PDB entry 7WQ3 | electron microscopy, 2.70 A resolution | chains A and B of the 6 polymer chains in the assembly

== Chain A ==
Name: Guanine nucleotide-binding protein G(i) subunit alpha-1
Source organism: Homo sapiens
UniProt: P63096 (GNAI1_HUMAN); residues 1-354 here = UniProt positions 1-354
Chain sequence (354 residues; row label = number of the first residue in the row):
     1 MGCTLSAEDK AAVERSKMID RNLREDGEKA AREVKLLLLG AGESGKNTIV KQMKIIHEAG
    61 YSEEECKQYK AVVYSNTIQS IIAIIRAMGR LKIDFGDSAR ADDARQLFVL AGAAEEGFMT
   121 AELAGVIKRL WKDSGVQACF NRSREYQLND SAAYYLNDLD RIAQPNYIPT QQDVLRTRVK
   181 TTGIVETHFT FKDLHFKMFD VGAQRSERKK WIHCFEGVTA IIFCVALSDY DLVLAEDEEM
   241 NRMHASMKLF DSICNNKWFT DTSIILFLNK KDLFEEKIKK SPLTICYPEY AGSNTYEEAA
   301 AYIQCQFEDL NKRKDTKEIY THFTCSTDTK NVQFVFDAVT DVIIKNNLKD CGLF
Disordered / not traced: 1-2, 55-181
Differences from the reference sequence: engineered mutation Asn47 (Ser in P63096), Ala203 (Gly in P63096), Ala245 (Glu in P63096), Ser326 (Ala in P63096)
Curated features (UniProtKB/Swiss-Prot):
  - region: Lys35 to Lys46, Thr48 (G1 motif), Asp173 to Thr181 (G2 motif), Phe196 to Gly202, Gln204, Arg205 (G3 motif), Ile265 to Asp272 (G4 motif), Thr324, Cys325, Thr327 to Thr329 (G5 motif)
  - binding site (GTP): Glu43 to Lys46, Thr48, Ser151, Leu175 to Thr181, Asp200 to Gly202, Gln204, Asn269 to Asp272
  - binding site (Mg(2+)): Thr181
  - modified residue: Arg178 (ADP-ribosylarginine), Gln204 (Deamidated glutamine), Cys351 (ADP-ribosylcysteine)
  - lipidation: Gly2 (N-myristoyl glycine), Cys3 (S-palmitoyl cysteine)
  - natural variant: Gly40 (G40C: In NEDHISB; G40R: In NEDHISB), Gly45 (G45D: In NEDHISB), Thr48 (T48I: In NEDHISB; T48K: In NEDHISB), Gln52 (Q52P: In NEDHISB), Ser75 (deletion: In NEDHISB; uncertain significance), Gln172 (deletion: In NEDHISB), Asp173 (D173V: In NEDHISB), Glu186 to Phe189 (deletion: In NEDHISB; uncertain significance), Cys224 (C224Y: In NEDHISB), Lys270 (K270N: In NEDHISB; K270R: In NEDHISB), Asp272 (D272G: In NEDHISB), Val332 (V332E: In NEDHISB; uncertain significance)
  - mutagenesis: Gly42 (G42R: Abolishes switch to an activated conformation and dissociation from beta and gamma subunits upon GTP binding. Abolishes interaction with RGS family members), Glu116 (E116L: Enhances interaction (inactive GDP-bound) with RGS14), Gln147 (Q147L: Enhances interaction (inactive GDP-bound) with RGS14)

== Chain B ==
Name: Guanine nucleotide-binding protein G(I)/G(S)/G(T) subunit beta-1
UniProt: P54311 (GBB1_RAT); residues 2-340 here = UniProt positions 2-340
Chain sequence (351 residues; numbered -10 to 340; the number before each row is that of its first residue; numbers below 1 keep their minus sign (Met-10 is residue -10)):
   -10 MHHHHHHGSL LQSELDQLRQ EAEQLKNQIR DARKACADAT LSQITNNIDP VGRIQMRTRR
    50 TLRGHLAKIY AMHWGTDSRL LVSASQDGKL IIWDSYTTNK VHAIPLRSSW VMTCAYAPSG
   110 NYVACGGLDN ICSIYNLKTR EGNVRVSREL AGHTGYLSCC RFLDDNQIVT SSGDTTCALW
   170 DIETGQQTTT FTGHTGDVMS LSLAPDTRLF VSGACDASAK LWDVREGMCR QTFTGHESDI
   230 NAICFFPNGN AFATGSDDAT CRLFDLRADQ ELMTYSHDNI ICGITSVSFS KSGRLLLAGY
   290 DDFNCNVWDA LKADRAGVLA GHDNRVSCLG VTDDGMAVAT GSWDSFLKIW N
Disordered / not traced: -10 to 1
Differences from the reference sequence: initiating methionine (-10); expression tag (-9 to 1)
Curated features (UniProtKB/Swiss-Prot):
  - modified residue: Ser2 (N-acetylserine), His266 (Phosphohistidine)

== Chain A / chain B interface ==
Pairs across the interface (47; chain A residue first):
  Arg15(A) with Val90(B), hydrogen bond (side chain-backbone)
  Ser16(A) with Asn88(B); Lys89(B), hydrogen bond (side chain-backbone)
  Ile19(A) with Lys89(B); Ala92(B), hydrophobic
  Asp20(A) with Lys89(B), salt bridge
  Leu23(A) with Lys78(B); Ile80(B), hydrophobic; Lys89(B)
  Asp26(A) with Lys78(B), salt bridge
  Gly27(A) with Leu55(B)
  Thr182(A) with Asp118(B); Asn119(B), hydrogen bond (backbone-side chain)
  Gly183(A) with Leu117(B); Asn119(B)
  Ile184(A) with Trp99(B), hydrophobic; Leu117(B), hydrogen bond (backbone-backbone)
  Glu186(A) with Arg96(B); Trp99(B)
  Phe199(A) with Trp99(B), hydrophobic
  Gln204(A) with Asn119(B), hydrogen bond; Thr143(B); Gly144(B); Tyr145(B), hydrogen bond (side chain-backbone)
  Ser206(A) with Tyr145(B); Asp186(B)
  Glu207(A) with Asp186(B), hydrogen bond (backbone-side chain); Cys204(B); Asp228(B)
  Lys210(A) with Tyr145(B); Met188(B); Cys204(B); Asp228(B), salt bridge; Asn230(B), hydrogen bond; Asp246(B), salt bridge
  Trp211(A) with Leu117(B), hydrophobic; Tyr145(B)
  His213(A) with Lys57(B); Tyr59(B), hydrogen bond; Trp332(B)
  Cys214(A) with Tyr59(B), hydrogen bond; Gln75(B)
  Phe215(A) with Trp99(B); Leu117(B), hydrophobic
  Glu216(A) with Lys57(B), salt bridge
  Trp258(A) with Arg314(B); Trp332(B), hydrophobic
Other interface residues (no listed pair), chain A (24 interface residues in all): Val13, Ala203
Other interface residues (no listed pair), chain B (30 interface residues in all): Gly53, His91, Met101, Ile120

== In short ==
24 residues of chain A face 30 of chain B across their interface; the contacts include 10 hydrogen bonds and 5
salt bridges. Among the polar pairs are Asp20(A)-Lys89(B), Asp26(A)-Lys78(B) and Lys210(A)-Asp228(B).
Here chain A is Guanine nucleotide-binding protein G(i) subunit alpha-1 (Homo sapiens) and chain B is Guanine
nucleotide-binding protein G(I)/G(S)/G(T) subunit beta-1. Entry 7WQ3 (Galanin-bound galanin receptor 1 in
complex with Gi) was determined by electron microscopy together with 7WQ4 from the same study.
